6X3T - chains B and C of the 9 polymer chains in the assembly; structure by electron microscopy, 2.55 A resolution.

Chain B:
Name: Gamma-aminobutyric acid receptor subunit alpha-1
Source organism: Homo sapiens
UniProtKB: P14867 (GBRA1_HUMAN); the construct has insertions or renumbered stretches relative to UniProt, so the offset changes along the chain: 1-312 = UniProt 28-339; 321-358 = UniProt 419-456
Sequence (358 residues; numbered 1 to 358; the number before each row is that of its first residue):
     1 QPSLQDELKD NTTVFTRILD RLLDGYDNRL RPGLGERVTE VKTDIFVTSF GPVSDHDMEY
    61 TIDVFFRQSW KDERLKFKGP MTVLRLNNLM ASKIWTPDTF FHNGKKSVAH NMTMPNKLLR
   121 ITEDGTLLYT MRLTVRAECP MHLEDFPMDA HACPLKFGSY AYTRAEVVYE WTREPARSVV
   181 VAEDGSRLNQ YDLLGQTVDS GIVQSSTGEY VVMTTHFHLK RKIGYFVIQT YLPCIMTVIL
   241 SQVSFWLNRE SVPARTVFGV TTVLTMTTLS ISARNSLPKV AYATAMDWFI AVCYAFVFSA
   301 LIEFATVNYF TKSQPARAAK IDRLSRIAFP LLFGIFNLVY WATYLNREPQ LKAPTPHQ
Unresolved in the structure: 1-9, 348-358
Differences from the reference sequence: linker (313-320)
Disulfides: Cys139-Cys153
Glycans and other covalent adducts: glycan linked to Asn111
Ligand contacts:
  - gamma-amino-butanoic acid (ABU): Phe65, Arg67, Thr130
  - 2,6-bis(1-methylethyl)phenol (PFL): Ile228, Gln229, Leu232, Pro233, Met236
Curated features (UniProtKB/Swiss-Prot):
  - binding site (4-aminobutanoate): Arg67, Thr130
  - binding site (3alpha-hydroxy-5alpha-pregnan-11,20-dione): Trp246
  - glycosylation (N-linked (GlcNAc...) asparagine): Asn11, Asn111
From the paper describing this entry:
  - binding site for 2,6-bis(1-methylethyl)phenol: Ile228, Pro233

Chain C:
Name: Gamma-aminobutyric acid receptor subunit beta-2
Source organism: Homo sapiens
UniProtKB: P47870 (GBRB2_HUMAN); the construct has insertions or renumbered stretches relative to UniProt, so the offset changes along the chain: 1-307 = UniProt 25-331; 316-341 = UniProt 487-512
Sequence (364 residues; each row starts with the number of its first residue):
     1 QSVNDPSNMS LVKETVDRLL KGYDIRLRPD FGGPPVAVGM NIDIASIDMV SEVNMDYTLT
    61 MYFQQAWRDK RLSYNVIPLN LTLDNRVADQ LWVPDTYFLN DKKSFVHGVT VKNRMIRLHP
   121 DGTVLYGLRI TTTAACMMDL RRYPLDEQNC TLEIESYGYT TDDIEFYWRG DDNAVTGVTK
   181 IELPQFSIVD YKLITKKVVF STGSYPRLSL SFKLKRNIGY FILQTYMPSI LITILSWVSF
   241 WINYDASAAR VALGITTVLT MTTINTHLRE TLPKIPYVKA IDMYLMGCFV FVFMALLEYA
   301 LVNYIFFSQP ARAAAIDRWS RIFFPVVFSF FNIVYWLYYV NVDGSGATNF SLLKQAGDVE
   361 ENPG
Unresolved in the structure: 1-6, 341-364
Differences from the reference sequence: linker (308-315)
Disulfides: Cys136-Cys150
Glycans and other covalent adducts: N-acetylglucosamine (NAG) linked to Asn80, Asn149
Ligand contacts:
  - gamma-amino-butanoic acid (ABU): Tyr97, Glu155, Ser156, Tyr157, Phe200, Thr202, Tyr205
  - 2,6-bis(1-methylethyl)phenol (PFL): Met261, Thr262, Asn265, Asp282, Leu285, Met286, Phe289
Curated features (UniProtKB/Swiss-Prot):
  - binding site (histamine): Tyr97, Ser156, Tyr157, Thr202
  - binding site (4-aminobutanoate): Tyr157, Thr202
  - glycosylation (N-linked (GlcNAc...) asparagine): Asn8, Asn80, Asn149
From the paper describing this entry:
  - binding site for 2,6-bis(1-methylethyl)phenol: Met286

Interface between chain B and chain C:
Contacting residue pairs (91; chain B residue first):
  Gly25(B) - Lys13(C)
  Asp27(B) - Lys13(C)
  Asn28(B) - Asp84(C)
  Asn28(B) - Arg86(C)
  Arg29(B) - Val16(C)
  Arg29(B) - Asp17(C)  salt bridge
  Arg29(B) - Leu20(C)
  Arg29(B) - Leu83(C)
  Arg29(B) - Asp84(C)  hydrogen bond (backbone-backbone)
  Arg29(B) - Val87(C)
  Arg29(B) - Gln90(C)
  Leu30(B) - Met9(C)  hydrophobic
  Leu30(B) - Val12(C)  hydrophobic
  Leu30(B) - Lys13(C)
  Arg31(B) - Met9(C)
  Gly33(B) - Met9(C)
  Leu34(B) - Val12(C)  hydrophobic
  Gly35(B) - Asn8(C)
  Glu36(B) - Asn8(C)  hydrogen bond
  Arg74(B) - Met9(C)
  Ser92(B) - Arg86(C)  hydrogen bond (backbone-side chain)
  Ile94(B) - Arg86(C)
  Trp95(B) - Asp84(C)
  Asp98(B) - Val111(C)
  Thr99(B) - Val109(C)
  Thr99(B) - Thr110(C)  hydrogen bond (backbone-side chain)
  Phe100(B) - Tyr62(C)
  Phe100(B) - Val109(C)
  Phe100(B) - Asn113(C)
  Phe100(B) - Arg129(C)
  Phe101(B) - Val109(C)  hydrophobic
  Phe101(B) - Arg129(C)  hydrogen bond (backbone-side chain)
  His102(B) - Arg129(C)
  Gly104(B) - Arg129(C)  hydrogen bond (backbone-side chain)
  Lys105(B) - Phe105(C)
  Lys105(B) - His107(C)  hydrogen bond (backbone-side chain)
  Lys106(B) - Phe105(C)
  Ser107(B) - Val109(C)
  Val108(B) - Val109(C)
  Ala109(B) - Val109(C)
  Met131(B) - Thr110(C)
  Leu133(B) - Val109(C)  hydrophobic
  Glu138(B) - Ser46(C)  hydrogen bond
  Glu138(B) - Asp48(C)
  Tyr160(B) - Tyr62(C)  hydrophobic
  Tyr160(B) - Asn113(C)
  Tyr160(B) - Arg114(C)
  Tyr160(B) - Met115(C)
  Tyr160(B) - Gly127(C)
  Tyr160(B) - Leu128(C)  hydrogen bond (side chain-backbone)
  Tyr160(B) - Arg129(C)  hydrogen bond (side chain-backbone)
  Ala161(B) - Thr82(C)
  Ala161(B) - Met115(C)  hydrophobic
  Ala161(B) - Arg117(C)  hydrogen bond (backbone-side chain)
  Tyr162(B) - Thr82(C)
  Tyr162(B) - Leu83(C)
  Tyr162(B) - Asp84(C)
  Glu166(B) - Thr82(C)  hydrogen bond
  Ser206(B) - Asn41(C)
  Ser206(B) - Asp43(C)  hydrogen bond
  Thr207(B) - Met115(C)
  Thr207(B) - Arg117(C)  hydrogen bond (backbone-side chain)
  Tyr210(B) - Arg117(C)  hydrogen bond
  Val252(B) - Ala249(C)  hydrophobic
  Thr256(B) - Ala249(C)
  Val260(B) - Leu253(C)  hydrophobic
  Val260(B) - Thr256(C)
  Val263(B) - Leu235(C)  hydrophobic
  Leu264(B) - Leu235(C)  hydrophobic
  Leu264(B) - Thr256(C)
  Leu264(B) - Thr260(C)
  Ile271(B) - Gln224(C)
  Arg274(B) - Tyr220(C)
  Arg274(B) - Leu223(C)
  Arg274(B) - Gln224(C)
  Asn275(B) - Tyr220(C)
  Asn275(B) - Gln224(C)
  Lys279(B) - Pro184(C)
  Lys279(B) - Tyr220(C)
  Lys279(B) - Thr271(C)
  Val280(B) - Tyr220(C)
  Ala281(B) - Asn217(C)
  Ala281(B) - Gly219(C)
  Ala281(B) - Tyr220(C)
  Asp287(B) - Leu223(C)
  Tyr294(B) - Leu231(C)
  Phe298(B) - Leu231(C)
  Phe298(B) - Leu235(C)
  Leu301(B) - Leu235(C)  hydrophobic
  Asn308(B) - Ile242(C)
  Tyr309(B) - Arg321(C)
Other interface residues (no listed pair), chain B (62 interface residues in all): Tyr26, Pro32, Phe66, Pro97, Thr163, Pro253, Thr267, Tyr282, Ala283, Phe304
Other interface residues (no listed pair), chain C (61 interface residues in all): Gln64, Leu81, Leu125, Thr131, Gln185, Pro228, Ile232, Ile234, Val238, Trp241, Asn243, Ala246, Ala248, Ala252, Ile264, His267

Summary:
62 residues of chain B face 61 of chain C across their interface, with 15 hydrogen bonds and 1 salt bridge.
Among the polar pairs are Arg29(B)-Asp17(C), Glu36(B)-Asn8(C) and Ser92(B)-Arg86(C). Bound to chain B:
gamma-amino-butanoic acid and 2,6-bis(1-methylethyl)phenol. From the paper: a binding site for
2,6-bis(1-methylethyl)phenol at Ile228(B), Pro233(B) and Met286(C).
Here chain B is Gamma-aminobutyric acid receptor subunit alpha-1 and chain C is Gamma-aminobutyric acid
receptor subunit beta-2, both from Homo sapiens. Entry 6X3T (Human GABAA receptor alpha1-beta2-gamma2 subtype
in complex with GABA plus propofol) was determined by electron microscopy, deposited together with 6X3S, 6X3U,
6X3V, 6X3W, 6X3X, 6X3Z and 6X40.
